Entry 4MGS (X-ray diffraction, 1.80 A resolution); this record covers chain A.

Chain A:
Molecule: Putative glycosyl hydrolase family 10
From: Bacteroides intestinalis
Reference sequence: B3CET4 (B3CET4_9BACE); residue numbers follow UniProt; this construct covers 153-302
Sequence (150 residues; each row starts with the number of its first residue):
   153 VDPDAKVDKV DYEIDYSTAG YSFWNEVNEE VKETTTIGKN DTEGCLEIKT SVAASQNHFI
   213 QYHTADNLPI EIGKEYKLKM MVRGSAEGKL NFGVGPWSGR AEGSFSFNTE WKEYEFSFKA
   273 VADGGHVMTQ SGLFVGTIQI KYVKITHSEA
Disordered / not traced: 153-159, 301-302
From the paper describing this entry:
  - mutagenesis - W176A, W249A: abolished binding to xylan
  - mutagenesis - W176A, W249A: abolished binding to xylooligosaccharides
  - mutagenesis - W249A: increased catalytic activity on OSX

In short:
From the paper: W176A and W249A abolish binding to xylan; W176A and W249A abolish binding to
xylooligosaccharides.
Chain A is Putative glycosyl hydrolase family 10 (Bacteroides intestinalis); the structure, BiXyn10A CBM1 APO,
was determined by X-ray diffraction (same publication as 4MGQ and 4QPW).
